7TYY - chains B and G of the 7 polymer chains in the assembly; structure by electron microscopy, 3.00 A resolution.

== Chain B ==
Molecule: Guanine nucleotide-binding protein G(I)/G(S)/G(T) subunit beta-1
Source organism: Homo sapiens
UniProt: P62873 (GBB1_HUMAN); numbering as in UniProt (aligned over 2-340)
Amino-acid sequence (350 residues; row label = number of the first residue in the row; numbers below 1 keep their minus sign (Met-9 is residue -9)):
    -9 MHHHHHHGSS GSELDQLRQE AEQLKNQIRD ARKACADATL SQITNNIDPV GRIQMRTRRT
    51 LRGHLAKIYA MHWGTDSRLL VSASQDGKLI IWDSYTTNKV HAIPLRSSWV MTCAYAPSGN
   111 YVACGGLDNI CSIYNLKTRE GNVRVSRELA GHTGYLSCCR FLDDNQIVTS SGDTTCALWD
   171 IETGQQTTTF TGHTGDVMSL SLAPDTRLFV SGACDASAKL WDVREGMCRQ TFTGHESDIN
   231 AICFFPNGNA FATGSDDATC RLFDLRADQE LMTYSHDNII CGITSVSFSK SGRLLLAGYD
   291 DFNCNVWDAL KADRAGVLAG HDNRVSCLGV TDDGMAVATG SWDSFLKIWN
Disordered / not traced: -9 to 1, 340
Sequence notes: expression tag (-9 to 1)
Swiss-Prot annotation at these positions:
  - modified residue: Ser2 (N-acetylserine), His266 (Phosphohistidine)
  - natural variant: Leu30 (L30F: In MRD42; uncertain significance), Arg52 (R52G: In MRD42), Gly64 (G64V: In MRD42), Asp76 (D76E: In MRD42; D76G: In MRD42), Gly77 (G77S: In MRD42), Lys78 (K78R: In MRD42), Ile80 (I80N: In MRD42; I80T: In MRD42), His91 (H91R: In MRD42; uncertain significance), Ala92 (A92T: In MRD42), Pro94 (P94S: In MRD42), Leu95 (L95P: In MRD42), Arg96 (R96L: In MRD42), 5 further natural variant entries in UniProt

== Chain G ==
Molecule: Guanine nucleotide-binding protein G(I)/G(S)/G(O) subunit gamma-2
Source organism: Homo sapiens
UniProt: P59768 (GBG2_HUMAN); numbering as in UniProt (aligned over 1-71)
Amino-acid sequence (71 residues; row label = number of the first residue in the row):
     1 MASNNTASIA QARKLVEQLK MEANIDRIKV SKAAADLMAY CEAHAKEDPL LTPVPASENP
    61 FREKKFFCAI L
Disordered / not traced: 1-7, 62-71
Swiss-Prot annotation at these positions:
  - modified residue: Ala2 (N-acetylalanine), Cys68 (Cysteine methyl ester)
  - lipidation: Cys68 (S-geranylgeranyl cysteine)

== Chain B / chain G interface ==
Contacting residue pairs (97):
  Leu4(B) - Ser8(G)
  Leu4(B) - Ile9(G)  hydrophobic
  Leu4(B) - Ala12(G)  hydrophobic
  Leu7(B) - Ala12(G)
  Leu7(B) - Arg13(G)
  Leu7(B) - Val16(G)
  Glu10(B) - Val16(G)
  Ala11(B) - Val16(G)  hydrophobic
  Ala11(B) - Leu19(G)
  Leu14(B) - Val16(G)
  Leu14(B) - Leu19(G)  hydrophobic
  Leu14(B) - Lys20(G)
  Lys15(B) - Leu19(G)
  Gln17(B) - Ala23(G)
  Ile18(B) - Leu19(G)  hydrophobic
  Ile18(B) - Ala23(G)  hydrophobic
  Ala24(B) - Lys29(G)
  Cys25(B) - Arg27(G)
  Cys25(B) - Ile28(G)
  Cys25(B) - Lys29(G)
  Cys25(B) - Val30(G)  hydrogen bond (backbone-backbone)
  Ala26(B) - Val30(G)  hydrophobic
  Asp27(B) - Lys29(G)
  Asp27(B) - Val30(G)  hydrogen bond (side chain-backbone)
  Asp27(B) - Ser31(G)  hydrogen bond
  Ala28(B) - Val30(G)
  Leu30(B) - Ala34(G)  hydrophobic
  Ile33(B) - Ala34(G)  hydrophobic
  Ile33(B) - Met38(G)
  Thr34(B) - Met38(G)
  Ile37(B) - Met38(G)  hydrophobic
  Val40(B) - Leu51(G)  hydrophobic
  Ile43(B) - Leu50(G)
  Met45(B) - Leu50(G)  hydrophobic
  Arg48(B) - Asn59(G)
  Arg48(B) - Phe61(G)
  Arg49(B) - Pro60(G)  hydrogen bond (side chain-backbone)
  Arg49(B) - Phe61(G)  hydrogen bond (side chain-backbone)
  Ser84(B) - Phe61(G)
  Tyr85(B) - Pro60(G)
  Tyr85(B) - Phe61(G)  hydrophobic
  Thr181(B) - Lys14(G)  hydrogen bond (backbone-side chain)
  Cys218(B) - Gln18(G)  hydrogen bond (backbone-side chain)
  Cys218(B) - Glu22(G)
  Arg219(B) - Met21(G)
  Arg219(B) - Glu22(G)
  Gln220(B) - Glu22(G)
  Gln220(B) - Ile25(G)
  Thr221(B) - Glu22(G)  hydrogen bond
  Phe235(B) - Leu37(G)  hydrophobic
  Phe235(B) - Tyr40(G)  hydrophobic
  Phe235(B) - Cys41(G)  hydrophobic
  Pro236(B) - Tyr40(G)  hydrogen bond (backbone-side chain)
  Asn237(B) - Leu37(G)
  Asn237(B) - Tyr40(G)
  Ala240(B) - Leu37(G)  hydrophobic
  Leu252(B) - Leu37(G)  hydrophobic
  Asp254(B) - Ala33(G)
  Asp254(B) - Leu37(G)
  Arg256(B) - Asp26(G)
  Arg256(B) - Arg27(G)
  Arg256(B) - Ile28(G)  hydrogen bond (backbone-backbone)
  Arg256(B) - Asp36(G)  salt bridge
  Ala257(B) - Ile28(G)
  Ala257(B) - Ala33(G)  hydrophobic
  Asp258(B) - Ile25(G)
  Asp258(B) - Arg27(G)  salt bridge
  Gln259(B) - Val30(G)
  Leu261(B) - Val30(G)  hydrophobic
  Leu261(B) - Ala33(G)
  Ser279(B) - Asp48(G)
  Ser279(B) - Leu50(G)
  Lys280(B) - Glu47(G)
  Lys280(B) - Asp48(G)
  Ser281(B) - Tyr40(G)
  Ser281(B) - Cys41(G)
  Ser281(B) - His44(G)
  Ser281(B) - Asp48(G)  hydrogen bond
  Gly282(B) - Cys41(G)
  Arg283(B) - Cys41(G)
  Arg283(B) - Glu42(G)  salt bridge
  Arg283(B) - Leu51(G)
  Leu284(B) - Leu50(G)
  Leu284(B) - Leu51(G)  hydrophobic
  Leu300(B) - Met38(G)  hydrophobic
  Leu300(B) - Cys41(G)  hydrophobic
  Leu300(B) - Glu42(G)
  Val320(B) - Leu50(G)  hydrophobic
  Asp323(B) - Pro49(G)
  Gly324(B) - Pro49(G)
  Gly324(B) - Leu50(G)
  Met325(B) - Pro49(G)  hydrophobic
  Met325(B) - Val54(G)  hydrophobic
  Met325(B) - Pro60(G)
  Ala326(B) - Phe61(G)  hydrophobic
  Val327(B) - Leu50(G)  hydrophobic
  Ile338(B) - Phe61(G)  hydrophobic
Also at the interface, not in a pair above, chain B (62 interface residues in all): Glu3, Ala21, Arg22, Thr29, Trp63, Ser67, Gly182, Leu286
Also at the interface, not in a pair above, chain G (39 interface residues in all): Leu15, Ala45

== Overview ==
The interface between chain B and chain G involves 62 residues on one side and 39 on the other, with 11
hydrogen bonds and 3 salt bridges. Polar pairs include Arg256(B)-Asp36(G), Asp258(B)-Arg27(G) and
Arg283(B)-Glu42(G).
Here chain B is Guanine nucleotide-binding protein G(I)/G(S)/G(T) subunit beta-1 and chain G is Guanine
nucleotide-binding protein G(I)/G(S)/G(O) subunit gamma-2, both from Homo sapiens. Entry 7TYY (Human Amylin2
Receptor in complex with Gs and salmon calcitonin peptide) was determined by electron microscopy (same
publication as 7TYF, 7TYH, 7TYI, 7TYL, 7TYN, 7TYO and 3 further entries).
